8DXP - chains E and F of the 7 polymer chains in the assembly; structure by electron microscopy, 3.70 A resolution.

== Chain E ==
Protein: Volume-regulated anion channel subunit LRRC8C, Volume-regulated anion channel subunit LRRC8A
From: Homo sapiens
UniProtKB: chimeric construct of Q8TDW0, Q8IWT6: residues 1-176 from Q8TDW0 (LRC8C_HUMAN) positions 1-183 (same numbers); residues 176-177 from Q8IWT6 positions 182-206 (offset varies); residues 177-802 from Q8TDW0 (LRC8C_HUMAN) positions 206-802 (same numbers)
Chain sequence (825 residues; each row starts with the number of its first residue; note: 54 numbers in that range are skipped by the numbering (no residue carries them; nothing is unmodelled there); a row labelled like 176A-176Z holds insertion residues (176A, then the next letters in order)):
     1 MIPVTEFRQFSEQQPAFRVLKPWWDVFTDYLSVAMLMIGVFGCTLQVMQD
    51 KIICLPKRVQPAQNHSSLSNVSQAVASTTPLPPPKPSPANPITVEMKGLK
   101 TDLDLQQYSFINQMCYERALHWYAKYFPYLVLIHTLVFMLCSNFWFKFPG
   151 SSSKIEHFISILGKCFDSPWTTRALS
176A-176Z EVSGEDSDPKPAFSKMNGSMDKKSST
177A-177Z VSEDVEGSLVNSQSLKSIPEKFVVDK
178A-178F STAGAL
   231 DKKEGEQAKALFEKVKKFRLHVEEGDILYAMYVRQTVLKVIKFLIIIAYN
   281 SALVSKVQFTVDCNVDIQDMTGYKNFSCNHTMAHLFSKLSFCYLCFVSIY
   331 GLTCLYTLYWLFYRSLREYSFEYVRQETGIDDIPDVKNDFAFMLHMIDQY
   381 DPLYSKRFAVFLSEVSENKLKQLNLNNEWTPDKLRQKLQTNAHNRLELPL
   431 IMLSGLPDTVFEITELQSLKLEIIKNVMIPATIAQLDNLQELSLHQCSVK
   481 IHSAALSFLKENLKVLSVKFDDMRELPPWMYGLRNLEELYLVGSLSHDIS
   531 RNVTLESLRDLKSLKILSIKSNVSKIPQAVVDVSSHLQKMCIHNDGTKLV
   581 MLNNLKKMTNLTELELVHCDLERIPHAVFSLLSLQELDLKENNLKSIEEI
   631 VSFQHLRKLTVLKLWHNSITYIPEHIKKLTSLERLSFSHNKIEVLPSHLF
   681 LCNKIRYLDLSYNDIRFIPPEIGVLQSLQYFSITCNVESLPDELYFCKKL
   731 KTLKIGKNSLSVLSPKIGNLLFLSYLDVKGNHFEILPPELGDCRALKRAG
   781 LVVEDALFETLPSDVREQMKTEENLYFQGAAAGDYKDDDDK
Unresolved in the structure: 1-15, 60-95, 176A-176Z, 177A-177Z, 178A-178F, 406-821
Construct notes: linker (177G); expression tag (803-821)
UniProt features mapped onto this chain:
  - glycosylation (N-linked (GlcNAc...) asparagine): Asn64, Asn70
  - modified residue: Thr176Z (Phosphothreonine), Ser177B (Phosphoserine), Ser177N (Phosphoserine), Ser177Q (Phosphoserine)
Disulfide bonds: Cys54-Cys308, Cys115-Cys293

== Chain F ==
Protein: Volume-regulated anion channel subunit LRRC8C, Volume-regulated anion channel subunit LRRC8A
From: Homo sapiens
UniProtKB: chimeric construct of Q8TDW0, Q8IWT6: residues 1-177 from Q8TDW0 (LRC8C_HUMAN) positions 1-183 (same numbers); residues 177-178 from Q8IWT6 positions 182-206 (offset varies); residues 178-802 from Q8TDW0 (LRC8C_HUMAN) positions 206-802 (same numbers)
Chain sequence (825 residues; numbered 1 to 821 plus 57 insertion-coded residues; 53 numbers in that range are skipped by the numbering (no residue carries them; nothing is unmodelled there); the number before each row is that of its first residue; a row labelled like 177A-177Z holds insertion residues (177A, then the next letters in order)):
     1 MIPVTEFRQFSEQQPAFRVLKPWWDVFTDYLSVAMLMIGVFGCTLQVMQD
    51 KIICLPKRVQPAQNHSSLSNVSQAVASTTPLPPPKPSPANPITVEMKGLK
   101 TDLDLQQYSFINQMCYERALHWYAKYFPYLVLIHTLVFMLCSNFWFKFPG
   151 SSSKIEHFISILGKCFDSPWTTRALSE
177A-177Z VSGEDSDPKPAFSKMNGSMDKKSSTV
178A-178Z SEDVEGSLVNSQSLKSIPEKFVVDKS
179A-179E TAGAL
   231 DKKEGEQAKALFEKVKKFRLHVEEGDILYAMYVRQTVLKVIKFLIIIAYN
   281 SALVSKVQFTVDCNVDIQDMTGYKNFSCNHTMAHLFSKLSFCYLCFVSIY
   331 GLTCLYTLYWLFYRSLREYSFEYVRQETGIDDIPDVKNDFAFMLHMIDQY
   381 DPLYSKRFAVFLSEVSENKLKQLNLNNEWTPDKLRQKLQTNAHNRLELPL
   431 IMLSGLPDTVFEITELQSLKLEIIKNVMIPATIAQLDNLQELSLHQCSVK
   481 IHSAALSFLKENLKVLSVKFDDMRELPPWMYGLRNLEELYLVGSLSHDIS
   531 RNVTLESLRDLKSLKILSIKSNVSKIPQAVVDVSSHLQKMCIHNDGTKLV
   581 MLNNLKKMTNLTELELVHCDLERIPHAVFSLLSLQELDLKENNLKSIEEI
   631 VSFQHLRKLTVLKLWHNSITYIPEHIKKLTSLERLSFSHNKIEVLPSHLF
   681 LCNKIRYLDLSYNDIRFIPPEIGVLQSLQYFSITCNVESLPDELYFCKKL
   731 KTLKIGKNSLSVLSPKIGNLLFLSYLDVKGNHFEILPPELGDCRALKRAG
   781 LVVEDALFETLPSDVREQMKTEENLYFQGAAAGDYKDDDDK
Unresolved in the structure: 1-15, 60-95, 177A-177Z, 178A-178Z, 179A-179E, 406-821
Construct notes: linker (178F); expression tag (803-821)
UniProt features mapped onto this chain:
  - glycosylation (N-linked (GlcNAc...) asparagine): Asn64, Asn70
  - modified residue: Thr177Y (Phosphothreonine), Ser178A (Phosphoserine), Ser178M (Phosphoserine), Ser178P (Phosphoserine)
Disulfide bonds: Cys54-Cys308, Cys115-Cys293

== Interface between chain E and chain F ==
Contacting residue pairs (44; chain E residue first):
  Trp23(E) with Pro149(F), hydrophobic
  Tyr30(E) with Lys147(F)
  Met37(E) with Leu136(F), hydrophobic
  Phe41(E) with Tyr129(F)
  Met48(E) with Val47(F), hydrophobic
  Gln49(E) with Lys51(F), hydrogen bond
  Ile53(E) with Gln106(F); Ser109(F); Phe110(F), hydrophobic; Gln113(F)
  Cys54(E) with Gln106(F)
  Leu55(E) with Gln107(F); Phe110(F), hydrophobic
  Pro56(E) with Met300(F)
  Arg58(E) with Asp299(F)
  Met96(E) with Arg58(F); Tyr303(F)
  Lys97(E) with Tyr303(F)
  Gly98(E) with Thr101(F); Leu103(F); Tyr303(F)
  Leu99(E) with Gln107(F), hydrogen bond (backbone-side chain); Asp299(F)
  Lys100(E) with Asp102(F), salt bridge
  Thr101(E) with Asp104(F), hydrogen bond; Gln107(F)
  Tyr108(E) with Asp104(F), hydrogen bond; Gln106(F)
  Asn112(E) with Gln106(F), hydrogen bond
  Phe166(E) with Lys247(F)
  Thr172(E) with Glu243(F)
  Phe289(E) with Glu117(F); Arg118(F)
  Asn309(E) with Phe110(F); Met114(F)
  Thr311(E) with Gln113(F), hydrogen bond; Glu117(F)
  His314(E) with Glu117(F); Tyr126(F)
  Lys318(E) with Tyr126(F)
  Tyr380(E) with Ser153(F)
  Asp381(E) with His251(F), salt bridge
  Leu383(E) with His251(F)
  Arg387(E) with Lys247(F)
Also at the interface, not in a pair above, chain E (42 interface residues in all): Lys21, Pro22, Val26, Leu45, Lys51, Lys57, Asp102, Thr290, Ser307, His310, Leu315, Tyr384
Also at the interface, not in a pair above, chain F (35 interface residues in all): Cys43, Lys57, Leu140, Phe148, Gly150, His157, Gln298, Gly302

== Overview ==
42 residues of chain E face 35 of chain F across their interface, with 6 hydrogen bonds and 2 salt bridges.
Polar pairs include Lys100(E)-Asp102(F), Asp381(E)-His251(F) and Gln49(E)-Lys51(F).
Chain E and chain F are both Volume-regulated anion channel subunit LRRC8C, Volume-regulated anion channel
subunit LRRC8A (Homo sapiens); the structure, Structure of LRRC8C-LRRC8A(IL125) Chimera, Class 3, was
determined by electron microscopy (same publication as 8DXN, 8DXO, 8DXQ and 8DXR).
